Entry 9EW1 (X-ray diffraction, 1.40 A resolution); this record covers chains A and P.

# Chain A
Name: 14-3-3 protein sigma
From: Homo sapiens
Reference sequence: P31947 (1433S_HUMAN); residue numbers follow UniProt; this construct covers 1-231
Amino-acid sequence (236 residues; numbered -4 to 231; the number before each row is that of its first residue; numbers below 1 keep their minus sign (Gly-4 is residue -4)):
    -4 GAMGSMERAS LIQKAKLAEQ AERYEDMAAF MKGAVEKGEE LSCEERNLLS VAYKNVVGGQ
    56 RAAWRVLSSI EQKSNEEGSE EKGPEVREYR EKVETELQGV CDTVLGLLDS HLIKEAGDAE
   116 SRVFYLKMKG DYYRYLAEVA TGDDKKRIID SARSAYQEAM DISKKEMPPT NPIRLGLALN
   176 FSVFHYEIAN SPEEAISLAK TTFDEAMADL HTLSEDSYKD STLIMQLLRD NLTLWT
Unresolved in the structure: 72
Construct notes: expression tag (-4 to 0)
Covalent attachments: compound WQT linked to Cys38
Bound ions: Mg2+ site 1 near Glu2 (its only coordinating residue here); Mg2+ site 2: Glu75, Glu161; Mg2+ site 3 near Glu89 (its only coordinating residue here)
Residues lining bound ligands: WQT (2-chloranyl-1-[8-(4-iodophenyl)sulfonyl-5-oxa-2,8-diazaspiro[3.5]nonan-2-yl]ethanone): Arg41, Asn42, Ser45, Glu115, Phe119, Lys122, Pro167, Ile168, Leu218, Ile219
UniProt features mapped onto this chain:
  - site (Interaction with phosphoserine on interacting protein): Arg56, Arg129
  - modified residue (Phosphoserine): Ser5, Ser74

# Chain P
Name: RAF proto-oncogene serine/threonine-protein kinase
Notes: EC 2.7.11.1
Reference sequence: P04049 (RAF1_HUMAN); residues 255-263 here = UniProt positions 255-263
Amino-acid sequence (9 residues; numbered 255 to 263; the number before each row is that of its first residue):
   255 QRSTSTPNV
Modified / non-standard residues: Ser259 (phosphoserine; SEP)
Residues lining bound ligands: WQT (2-chloranyl-1-[8-(4-iodophenyl)sulfonyl-5-oxa-2,8-diazaspiro[3.5]nonan-2-yl]ethanone): Thr260, Pro261, Val263
UniProt features mapped onto this chain:
  - modified residue: Ser259 (Phosphoserine)
  - natural variant: Arg256 (R256S: In NS5), Ser257 (S257L: In NS5 and LPRD2), Ser259 (S259A: In an ovarian serous carcinoma sample; S259F: In NS5), Thr260 (T260I: In hypertrophic cardiomyopathy; uncertain significance; T260R: In NS5), Pro261 (P261A: In NS5; P261L: In NS5; P261S: In NS5), Val263 (V263A: In NS5)

# How chain A and chain P interact
Residue-residue contacts (29; chain A residue first):
  Asn42(A) with Val263(P)
  Val46(A) with Asn262(P); Val263(P)
  Lys49(A) with Ser259(P); Thr260(P); Asn262(P)
  Asn50(A) with Asn262(P)
  Arg56(A) with Ser259(P)
  Arg60(A) with Arg256(P)
  Lys122(A) with Thr260(P)
  Arg129(A) with Ser259(P)
  Tyr130(A) with Ser259(P)
  Gly171(A) with Thr260(P), hydrogen bond (backbone-side chain)
  Leu174(A) with Thr258(P); Ser259(P); Thr260(P)
  Asn175(A) with Ser259(P); Thr260(P), hydrogen bond (side chain-backbone)
  Val178(A) with Ser257(P); Thr258(P)
  Tyr181(A) with Ser257(P)
  Glu182(A) with Ser257(P), hydrogen bond
  Leu222(A) with Pro261(P)
  Asn226(A) with Ser257(P); Thr258(P), hydrogen bond (side chain-backbone)
  Leu229(A) with Gln255(P); Arg256(P); Ser257(P)
  Trp230(A) with Ser257(P), hydrogen bond
Interface residues without a listed pair, chain A (20 interface residues in all): Ser45

# In short
The interface between chain A and chain P involves 20 residues on one side and 9 on the other, with 5 hydrogen
bonds. Polar pairs include Gly171(A)-Thr260(P), Asn175(A)-Thr260(P) and Glu182(A)-Ser257(P). Bound to chain P:
compound WQT. Covalently linked compound WQT: at Cys38(A).
Chain A is 14-3-3 protein sigma (Homo sapiens) and chain P is RAF proto-oncogene serine/threonine-protein
kinase; the structure, Ternary structure of 14-3-3s, CRAF phosphopeptide (pS259) and compound 79 (1124379),
was determined by X-ray diffraction.
